PDB entry 9GEL | electron microscopy, 4.86 A resolution (low resolution: residue-level contacts below are approximate; hydrogen-bond / salt-bridge calls are withheld) | chains L and R of the 8 polymer chains in the assembly

== Chain L ==
Molecule: Hexasomal DNA Strand 2
Sequence (152 nucleotides; numbered -81 to 70; the number before each row is that of its first residue; numbers below 1 keep their minus sign (DT-81 is residue -81)):
   -81 TGCCGAGGCCGCTCAATTGGTCGTAGACAGCTCTAGCACCGCTTAAACGC
   -31 ACGTACGCGCTGTCCCCCGCGTTTTAACCGCCAAGGGGATTACTCCCTAG
    19 TCTCCAGGCACGTGTCAGATATATACATCCTGTGCATGTACTCGGGATAT
    69 TG
Unresolved in the structure: -81 to -73, 41-70

== Chain R ==
Protein: Histone H4
Source organism: Homo sapiens
Reference sequence: P62805 (H4_HUMAN); residues 1-102 here correspond to UniProt positions 2-103 (UniProt number = residue number + 1)
Sequence (102 residues; row label = number of the first residue in the row):
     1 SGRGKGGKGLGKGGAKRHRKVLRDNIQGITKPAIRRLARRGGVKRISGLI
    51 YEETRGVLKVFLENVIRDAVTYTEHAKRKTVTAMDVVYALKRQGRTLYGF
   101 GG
Unresolved in the structure: 1-24
UniProt features mapped onto this chain:
  - DNA-binding region: Lys16 to Lys20
  - modified residue: Ser1 (N-acetylserine), Arg3 (Asymmetric dimethylarginine), Lys5 (N6-(2-hydroxyisobutyryl)lysine), Lys8 (N6-(2-hydroxyisobutyryl)lysine), Lys12 (N6-(2-hydroxyisobutyryl)lysine), Lys16 (N6-(2-hydroxyisobutyryl)lysine), Lys20 (N6,N6,N6-trimethyllysine), Lys31 (N6-(2-hydroxyisobutyryl)lysine), Lys44 (N6-(2-hydroxyisobutyryl)lysine), Ser47 (Phosphoserine), Tyr51 (Phosphotyrosine), Lys59 (N6-(2-hydroxyisobutyryl)lysine), Lys77 (N6-(2-hydroxyisobutyryl)lysine), Lys79 (N6-(2-hydroxyisobutyryl)lysine), Thr80 (Phosphothreonine), Tyr88 (Phosphotyrosine), Lys91 (N6-(2-hydroxyisobutyryl)lysine)
  - cross-link (Glycyl lysine isopeptide (Lys-Gly)): Lys12 (interchain with G-Cter in SUMO2), Lys20 (interchain with G-Cter in SUMO2), Lys31 (interchain with G-Cter in SUMO2), Lys59 (interchain with G-Cter in SUMO2), Lys79 (interchain with G-Cter in SUMO2), Lys91 (interchain with G-Cter in SUMO2)

== How chain L and chain R interact ==
Contacting residue pairs (9; chain L residue first):
  DC-32(L) - Lys77(R)
  DG-13(L) - Thr30(R)
  DG-13(L) - Pro32(R)
  DG-13(L) - Arg36(R)
  DC-12(L) - Thr30(R)
  DC-12(L) - Lys31(R)
  DC-12(L) - Pro32(R)
  DA-5(L) - Arg45(R)
  DC-4(L) - Arg45(R)
Also at the interface, not in a pair above, chain R (7 interface residues in all): Arg55

== In short ==
Chain L and chain R form an interface of 5 and 7 residues respectively. UniProt lists a DNA-binding region on
chain R.
Here chain L is Hexasomal DNA Strand 2 and chain R is Histone H4 (Homo sapiens). Entry 9GEL (CryoEM structure
of the human INO80-Hexasome complex) was determined by electron microscopy.
